4X1I - chains B and E of the 5 polymer chains in the assembly; structure by X-ray diffraction, 3.11 A resolution.

Chain B:
Protein: Tubulin beta chain
Source organism: Ovis aries
UniProt: D0VWY9 (D0VWY9_SHEEP); the author numbering skips numbers that UniProt does not, so the offset changes along the chain: 1-44 = UniProt 1-44; 47-360 = UniProt 45-358; 369-455 = UniProt 359-445
Chain sequence (445 residues; each row starts with the number of its first residue; note: 10 numbers in that range are skipped by the numbering (no residue carries them; nothing is unmodelled there)):
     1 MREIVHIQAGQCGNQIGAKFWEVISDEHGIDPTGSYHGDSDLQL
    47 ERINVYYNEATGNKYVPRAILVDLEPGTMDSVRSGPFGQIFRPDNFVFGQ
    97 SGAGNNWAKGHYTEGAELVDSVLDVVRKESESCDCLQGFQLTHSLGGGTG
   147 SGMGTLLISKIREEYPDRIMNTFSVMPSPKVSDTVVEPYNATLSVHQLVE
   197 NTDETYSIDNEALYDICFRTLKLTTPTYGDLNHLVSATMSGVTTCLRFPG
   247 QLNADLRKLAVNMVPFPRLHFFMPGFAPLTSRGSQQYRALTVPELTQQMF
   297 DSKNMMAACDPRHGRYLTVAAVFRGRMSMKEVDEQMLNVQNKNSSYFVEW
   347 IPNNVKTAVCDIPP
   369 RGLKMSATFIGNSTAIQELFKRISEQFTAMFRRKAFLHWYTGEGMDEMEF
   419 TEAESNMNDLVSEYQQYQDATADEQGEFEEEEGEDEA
Not modelled in the structure: 1-2, 441-455
Ligand contacts:
  - 3WD (2-methyl-L-alanyl-N-[(3R,4S,5S)-3-methoxy-1-{(2S)-2-[(1R,2R)-1-methoxy-2-methyl-3-oxo-3-{[(1S)-2-phenyl-1-(1,3-thiazol-2-yl)ethyl]amino}propyl]pyrrolidin-1-yl}-5-methyl-1-oxoheptan-4-yl]-N-methyl-L-valinamide): Q11, Q15, K176, V177, S178, D179, T221, P222, T223, Y224, G225, R278
  - GDP (guanosine-5'-diphosphate): A9, G10, Q11, C12, Q15, I16, D69, N101, S140, G142, G143, G144, T145, G146, S147, V171, P173, V177, S178, E183, N206, L209, Y224, L227, N228
  - colchicine (LOC; N-[(7S)-1,2,3,10-tetramethoxy-9-oxo-6,7-dihydro-5H-benzo[d]heptalen-7-yl]ethanamide): V238, C241, L242, L248, A250, D251, K254, L255, N258, M259, T314, V315, A316, V318, N350, K352, A354, I378

Chain E:
Protein: Stathmin-4
Source organism: Rattus norvegicus
UniProt: P63043 (STMN4_RAT); residues 5-145 here correspond to UniProt positions 49-189 (UniProt number = residue number + 44)
Chain sequence (142 residues; row label = number of the first residue in the row):
     4 ADMEVIELNKATSGQSWEVILKPPSFDGVPEFNASLPRRRDPSLEEIQKK
    54 LEAAEERRKYQEAELLKHLAEKREHEREVIQKAIEENNNFIKMAKEKLAQ
   104 KMESNKENREAHLAAMLERLQEKDKHAEEVRKNKELKEEASR
Not modelled in the structure: 4-8, 35-44, 142-145
Sequence notes: expression tag (4); engineered mutation A14 (Cys58 in P63043), W20 (Phe64 in P63043)
Swiss-Prot annotation at these positions:
  - modified residue: S46 (Phosphoserine)

How chain B and chain E interact:
Contacting residue pairs (26):
  H107(B) - E79(E)  salt bridge
  Y108(B) - H78(E)  hydrogen bond
  Y108(B) - E79(E)
  Y108(B) - V82(E)  hydrophobic
  Y108(B) - I83(E)  hydrophobic
  T109(B) - I83(E)
  L152(B) - E79(E)
  S155(B) - L72(E)
  S155(B) - R76(E)  hydrogen bond
  K156(B) - R76(E)
  R158(B) - L72(E)
  E159(B) - L72(E)
  E159(B) - R76(E)  salt bridge
  P162(B) - E65(E)
  Q193(B) - K75(E)
  N197(B) - K75(E)  hydrogen bond
  T409(B) - E89(E)
  G410(B) - E89(E)
  E411(B) - A86(E)
  G412(B) - V82(E)
  G412(B) - K85(E)
  G412(B) - A86(E)
  G412(B) - E89(E)
  M413(B) - K85(E)
  D414(B) - K85(E)  salt bridge
  E417(B) - H78(E)  salt bridge
Interface residues without a listed pair, chain B (21 interface residues in all): A112, D163, E196
Interface residues without a listed pair, chain E (12 interface residues in all): L68

In short:
21 residues of chain B and 12 residues of chain E are in contact, with 3 hydrogen bonds and 4 salt bridges.
Polar pairs include H107(B)-E79(E), E159(B)-R76(E) and D414(B)-K85(E). Ligands of chain B: GDP, colchicine and
compound 3WD.
Chain B is Tubulin beta chain (Ovis aries) and chain E is Stathmin-4 (Rattus norvegicus); the structure,
Discovery of cytotoxic Dolastatin 10 analogs with N-terminal modifications, was determined by X-ray
diffraction (same publication as 4X1K, 4X1Y and 4X20).
